7DCS - chains C and H of the 5 polymer chains in the assembly; structure by X-ray diffraction, 2.40 A resolution.

Chain C:
Protein: Heat shock factor protein 1
From: Homo sapiens
UniProtKB: Q00613 (HSF1_HUMAN); residues 15-120 here = UniProt positions 15-120
Chain sequence (113 residues; numbered 8 to 120; the number before each row is that of its first residue):
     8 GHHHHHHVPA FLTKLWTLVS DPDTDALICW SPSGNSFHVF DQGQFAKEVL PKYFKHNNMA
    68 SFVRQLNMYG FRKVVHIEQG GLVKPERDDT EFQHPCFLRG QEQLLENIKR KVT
Disordered / not traced: 8-13, 84-95, 120
Construct notes: expression tag (8-14)
Swiss-Prot annotation at these positions:
  - modified residue (N6-acetyllysine): Lys80, Lys91, Lys118
  - cross-link: Lys91 (Glycyl lysine isopeptide (Lys-Gly) (interchain with G-Cter in SUMO2))
What the authors report for this chain:
  - binding site for the 23-nt DNA strand: Asn74, Arg117, Lys118
  - self-association interface (contacts with another copy of this molecule): Lys21

Chain H:
Molecule: 23-nt DNA strand
From: Homo sapiens
Sequence (23 nucleotides; numbered 0 to 22; the number before each row is that of its first residue; numbering starts at 0):
     0 ATCCGCGAAT ATTCTAGAAC GCC

Interface between chain C and chain H:
Residue-residue contacts (11):
  Lys62(C) with DT11(H), hydrogen bond to the phosphate; DT12(H), salt bridge to the phosphate
  Arg71(C) with DC5(H), base contact; DG6(H), hydrogen bond to the base
  Asn74(C) with DG4(H), phosphate contact; DC5(H), phosphate contact
  Arg79(C) with DG4(H), salt bridge to the phosphate; DC5(H), salt bridge to the phosphate
  Lys80(C) with DC3(H), salt bridge to the phosphate; DG4(H), hydrogen bond to the phosphate
  Lys118(C) with DC5(H), salt bridge to the phosphate
Interface residues without a listed pair, chain H (7 interface residues in all): DA7

Summary:
6 residues of chain C and 7 residues of chain H are in contact, with 3 hydrogen bonds and 5 salt bridges.
Polar contacts include Arg71(C)-DG6(H), Lys62(C)-DT11(H) and Lys80(C)-DG4(H). The paper reports a binding site
for the 23-nt DNA strand at Asn74(C), Arg117(C) and Lys118(C); a self-association interface involving
Lys21(C).
Chain C is Heat shock factor protein 1 and chain H is a 23-nt DNA strand, both from Homo sapiens; the
structure, Crystal structure of HSF1 DNA-binding domain in complex with 3-site HSE DNA (23 bp), was determined
by X-ray diffraction, deposited together with 7DCJ, 7DCT and 7DCU.
